Entry 5IEK (X-ray diffraction, 1.80 A resolution); this record covers chains A and B of the 3 polymer chains in the assembly.

Chain A:
Name: HLA class I histocompatibility antigen, B-40 alpha chain
From: Homo sapiens
UniProtKB: Q04826 (1B40_HUMAN); residues 1-276 here correspond to UniProt positions 25-300 (UniProt number = residue number + 24)
Sequence (277 residues; each row starts with the number of its first residue; numbering starts at 0):
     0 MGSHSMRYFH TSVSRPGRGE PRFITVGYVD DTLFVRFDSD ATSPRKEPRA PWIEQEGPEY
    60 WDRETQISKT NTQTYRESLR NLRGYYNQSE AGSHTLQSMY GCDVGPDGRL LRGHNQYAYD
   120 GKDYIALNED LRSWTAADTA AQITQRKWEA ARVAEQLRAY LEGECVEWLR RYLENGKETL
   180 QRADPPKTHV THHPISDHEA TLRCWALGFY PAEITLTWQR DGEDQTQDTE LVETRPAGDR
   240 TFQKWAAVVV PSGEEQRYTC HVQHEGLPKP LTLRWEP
Unresolved in the structure: 0
Differences from the reference sequence: initiating methionine (0)
Disulfides: Cys-101/Cys-164, Cys-203/Cys-259

Chain B:
Name: Beta-2-microglobulin
From: Homo sapiens
UniProtKB: P61769 (B2MG_HUMAN); residues 1-99 here correspond to UniProt positions 21-119 (UniProt number = residue number + 20)
Sequence (100 residues; numbered 0 to 99; the number before each row is that of its first residue; numbering starts at 0):
     0 MIQRTPKIQV YSRHPAENGK SNFLNCYVSG FHPSDIEVDL LKNGERIEKV EHSDLSFSKD
    60 WSFYLLYYTE FTPTEKDEYA CRVNHVTLSQ PKIVKWDRDM
Differences from the reference sequence: initiating methionine (0)
Disulfides: Cys-25/Cys-80
UniProt features mapped onto this chain:
  - modified residue: Gln-2 (Pyrrolidone carboxylic acid)
  - glycosylation: Ile-1 (N-linked (Glc) (glycation) isoleucine), Lys-19 (N-linked (Glc) (glycation) lysine), Lys-41 (N-linked (Glc) (glycation) lysine), Lys-48 (N-linked (Glc) (glycation) lysine), Lys-58 (N-linked (Glc) (glycation) lysine), Lys-91 (N-linked (Glc) (glycation) lysine), Lys-94 (N-linked (Glc) (glycation) lysine)

Interface between chain A and chain B:
Pairs across the interface - 53 pairs, chain A then chain B:
  Phe-8(A) / Phe-56(B)  hydrophobic
  His-9(A) / Phe-56(B)
  Thr-10(A) / Phe-56(B)
  Thr-10(A) / Phe-62(B)
  Val-12(A) / Ser-33(B)
  Val-25(A) / Asp-53(B)
  Val-25(A) / Leu-54(B)
  Val-25(A) / Ser-55(B)
  Tyr-27(A) / Ser-55(B)  hydrogen bond
  Tyr-27(A) / Tyr-63(B)  hydrogen bond
  Leu-32(A) / Asp-53(B)
  Arg-35(A) / Asp-53(B)  salt bridge
  Arg-48(A) / Asp-53(B)  salt bridge
  Ser-92(A) / Met-0(B)
  His-93(A) / Met-0(B)
  Gln-96(A) / His-31(B)  hydrogen bond
  Gln-96(A) / Phe-56(B)
  Gln-96(A) / Trp-60(B)  hydrogen bond (side chain-backbone)
  Gln-96(A) / Phe-62(B)
  Ser-97(A) / Phe-56(B)
  Gln-115(A) / Trp-60(B)
  Tyr-116(A) / Trp-60(B)
  Ala-117(A) / Trp-60(B)  hydrophobic
  Asp-119(A) / Met-0(B)
  Asp-119(A) / Ile-1(B)
  Asp-119(A) / His-31(B)
  Gly-120(A) / Ile-1(B)
  Gly-120(A) / Arg-3(B)  hydrogen bond (backbone-side chain)
  Gly-120(A) / His-31(B)
  Asp-122(A) / Trp-60(B)  hydrogen bond
  His-192(A) / Asp-98(B)
  Arg-202(A) / Asp-98(B)  hydrogen bond (side chain-backbone)
  Trp-204(A) / Asp-98(B)
  Trp-204(A) / Met-99(B)
  Val-231(A) / Gln-8(B)
  Glu-232(A) / Lys-6(B)  salt bridge
  Glu-232(A) / Gln-8(B)  hydrogen bond (backbone-side chain)
  Glu-232(A) / Tyr-26(B)
  Glu-232(A) / Ser-28(B)  hydrogen bond
  Thr-233(A) / Tyr-26(B)
  Arg-234(A) / Gln-8(B)  hydrogen bond
  Arg-234(A) / Tyr-10(B)
  Arg-234(A) / Met-99(B)  hydrogen bond (side chain-backbone)
  Pro-235(A) / Tyr-10(B)  hydrogen bond (backbone-side chain)
  Pro-235(A) / Asn-24(B)
  Pro-235(A) / Tyr-26(B)
  Ala-236(A) / Arg-12(B)  hydrogen bond (backbone-side chain)
  Ala-236(A) / Asn-24(B)  hydrogen bond (backbone-side chain)
  Gly-237(A) / Arg-12(B)  hydrogen bond (backbone-side chain)
  Gln-242(A) / Tyr-10(B)
  Gln-242(A) / Ser-11(B)  hydrogen bond (side chain-backbone)
  Gln-242(A) / Arg-12(B)  hydrogen bond (side chain-backbone)
  Trp-244(A) / Met-99(B)  hydrogen bond (side chain-backbone)
Interface residues without a listed pair, chain A (37 interface residues in all): Arg-17, Ile-23, Thr-94, Met-98, Leu-206, Asp-238
Interface residues without a listed pair, chain B (27 interface residues in all): His-13, Pro-14, Pro-32, Asp-34, Leu-65

Summary:
The interface between chain A and chain B involves 37 residues on one side and 27 on the other, with 18
hydrogen bonds and 3 salt bridges. Polar pairs include Arg-35(A)/Asp-53(B), Arg-48(A)/Asp-53(B) and
Glu-232(A)/Lys-6(B).
Here chain A is HLA class I histocompatibility antigen, B-40 alpha chain and chain B is Beta-2-microglobulin,
both from Homo sapiens. Entry 5IEK (Structure of HLA-B*40:02 in complex with the endogenous peptide REFSKEPEL)
was determined by X-ray diffraction.
